8SFI - chains A and B of the 4 polymer chains in the assembly; structure by electron microscopy, 3.50 A resolution.

== Chain A ==
Protein: CRISPR-associated endonuclease Cas12a
Source organism: Acidaminococcus sp. BV3L6
Notes: EC 3.1.21.1, 4.6.1.22
UniProtKB: U2UMQ6 (CS12A_ACISB); residues 1-1307 here = UniProt positions 1-1307
Sequence (1311 residues; numbered -3 to 1307; the number before each row is that of its first residue; numbers below 1 keep their minus sign (Gly-3 is residue -3)):
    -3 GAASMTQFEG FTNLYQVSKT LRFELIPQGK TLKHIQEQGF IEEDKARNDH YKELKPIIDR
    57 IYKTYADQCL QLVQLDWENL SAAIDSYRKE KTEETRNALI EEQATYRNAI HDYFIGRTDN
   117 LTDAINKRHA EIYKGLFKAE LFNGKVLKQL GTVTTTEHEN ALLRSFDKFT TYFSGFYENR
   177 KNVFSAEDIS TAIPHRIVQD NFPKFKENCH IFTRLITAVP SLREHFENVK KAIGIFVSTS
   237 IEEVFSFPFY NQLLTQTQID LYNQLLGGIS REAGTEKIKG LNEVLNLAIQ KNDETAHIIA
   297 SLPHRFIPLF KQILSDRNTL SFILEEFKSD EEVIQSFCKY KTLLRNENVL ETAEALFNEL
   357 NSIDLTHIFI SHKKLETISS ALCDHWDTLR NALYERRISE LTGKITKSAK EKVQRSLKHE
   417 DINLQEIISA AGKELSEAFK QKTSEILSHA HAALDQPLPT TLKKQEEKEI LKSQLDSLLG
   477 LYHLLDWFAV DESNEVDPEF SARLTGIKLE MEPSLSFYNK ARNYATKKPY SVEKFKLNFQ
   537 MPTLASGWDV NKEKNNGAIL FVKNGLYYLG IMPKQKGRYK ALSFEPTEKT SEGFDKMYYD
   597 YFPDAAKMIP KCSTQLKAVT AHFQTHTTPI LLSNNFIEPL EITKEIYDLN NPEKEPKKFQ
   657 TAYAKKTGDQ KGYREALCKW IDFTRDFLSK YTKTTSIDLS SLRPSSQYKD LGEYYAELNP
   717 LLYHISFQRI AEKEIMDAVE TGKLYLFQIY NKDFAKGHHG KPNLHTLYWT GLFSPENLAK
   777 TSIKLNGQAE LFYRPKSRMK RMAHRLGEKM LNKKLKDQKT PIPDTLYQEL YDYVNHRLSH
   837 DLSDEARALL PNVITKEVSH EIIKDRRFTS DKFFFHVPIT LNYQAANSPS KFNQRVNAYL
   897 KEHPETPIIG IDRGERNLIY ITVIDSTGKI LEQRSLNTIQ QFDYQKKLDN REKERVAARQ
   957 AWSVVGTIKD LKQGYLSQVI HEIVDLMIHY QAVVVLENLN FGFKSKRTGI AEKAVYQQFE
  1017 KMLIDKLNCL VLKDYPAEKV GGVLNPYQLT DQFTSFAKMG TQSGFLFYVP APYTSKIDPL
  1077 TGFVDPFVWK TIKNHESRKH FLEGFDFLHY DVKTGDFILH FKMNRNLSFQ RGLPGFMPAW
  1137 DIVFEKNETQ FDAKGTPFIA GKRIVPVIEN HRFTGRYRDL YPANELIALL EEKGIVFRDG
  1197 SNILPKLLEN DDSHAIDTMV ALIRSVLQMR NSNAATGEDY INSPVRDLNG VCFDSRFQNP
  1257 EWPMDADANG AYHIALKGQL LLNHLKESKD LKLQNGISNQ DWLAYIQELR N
Unresolved in the structure: -3 to 0, 267-273, 314-325, 795-855
Sequence notes: expression tag (-3 to 0)
Curated features (UniProtKB/Swiss-Prot):
  - DNA-binding region: Pro599 to Lys607 (PAM-binding on target DNA), Lys780 to Gly783 (Target DNA), Arg951 to Lys968 (Target DNA), Ser1051 to Ala1053 (Target DNA)
  - region: Met1 to Gly35 (WED-I (OBD-I)), Gln941 to Ala957 (Bridge helix)
  - active site: His800 (For pre-crRNA processing), Lys809 (For pre-crRNA processing), Lys860 (For pre-crRNA processing), Asp908 (For DNase activity of RuvC domain), Glu993 (For DNase activity of RuvC domain), Arg1226 (For DNase activity of nuclease domain), Asp1263 (For DNase activity of RuvC domain)
  - binding site (crRNA): Tyr47 to Lys51, Asn175, Arg176, Lys307 to Leu310, Lys752 to His761, Met806 to Asn808
  - site: Arg18 (Binds crRNA), Thr167 (Binds PAM on target DNA), Arg192 (Binds crRNA), Trp382 (Binds crRNA-target DNA heteroduplex), Lys548 (Binds PAM on target DNA), Lys607 (Binds sequence-specific recognition of both target and non-target strand bases in PAM), His872 (Binds crRNA), Gln1014 (Binds target DNA)
  - mutagenesis: Thr167 (T167A: Wild-type to slightly improved guided indel formation), Arg176 (R176A: Decreased guided indel formation), Arg192 (R192A: Decreased guided indel formation), Trp382 (W382A: Nearly complete loss of guided indel formation), Lys548 (K548A: Decreased guided indel formation), Met604 (M604A: Decreased guided indel formation), Lys607 (K607A: Nearly complete loss of guided indel formation, probable loss of PAM recognition), Lys780 (K780A: Nearly complete loss of guided indel formation), Gly783 (G783P: Complete loss of guided indel formation), Asp908 (D908A: No longer provides resistance to plasmids or phage in E.coli; D908P: Complete loss of guided indel formation; neither DNA strand is cleaved in vitro), Arg951 (R951A: Nearly complete loss of guided indel formation), Arg955 (R955A: Partial loss of guided indel formation), 6 further mutagenesis entries in UniProt
What the authors report for this chain:
  - conformationally variable residues: Trp958
  - mutagenesis - F999A, R1003A: unchanged catalytic activity on 20-bp target
  - mutagenesis - F999A, R1003A (14-fold): decreased catalytic activity on 16-bp target
  - mutagenesis - R1003A: unchanged catalytic activity (TS cleavage of the 20-bp target)
  - mutagenesis - R1003A (7-fold): decreased catalytic activity (TS cleavage of the 16-bp target)

== Chain B ==
Molecule: 48-nt RNA strand
Sequence (48 nucleotides; row label = number of the first residue in the row; numbers below 1 keep their minus sign (U-4 is residue -4)):
    -4 UUUUUAAUUU CUACUCUUGU AGAUGUGAUA AGUGGAAUGC CAUGUGGA
Unresolved in the structure: -4 to 0, 29-43

== Chain A / chain B interface ==
Pairs across the interface (85; chain A residue first):
  Ser14(A) with G20(B), base contact
  Lys15(A) with G20(B), salt bridge to the phosphate
  Thr16(A) with G20(B), hydrogen bond to the base; U21(B), sugar contact
  Arg18(A) with U4(B), base contact; U5(B), sugar contact; U21(B), salt bridge to the phosphate
  Phe19(A) with U4(B), sugar contact
  Glu20(A) with U4(B), sugar contact
  Lys51(A) with U24(B), salt bridge to the phosphate
  Asn175(A) with A23(B), base contact; U24(B), hydrogen bond to the sugar
  Arg176(A) with U24(B), hydrogen bond to the sugar
  Thr187(A) with A25(B), sugar contact
  Arg192(A) with A26(B), hydrogen bond to the sugar
  Phe306(A) with G27(B), sugar contact
  Lys307(A) with A26(B), phosphate contact; G27(B), salt bridge to the phosphate
  Gln308(A) with A26(B), phosphate contact
  Ile309(A) with A25(B), sugar contact; A26(B), phosphate contact
  Leu310(A) with A25(B), phosphate contact; A26(B), hydrogen bond to the phosphate
  Ser311(A) with A26(B), phosphate contact
  Lys524(A) with U7(B), salt bridge to the phosphate
  Lys530(A) with G22(B), salt bridge to the phosphate
  Asn747(A) with U4(B), phosphate contact
  Lys748(A) with U4(B), hydrogen bond to the phosphate; U15(B), hydrogen bond to the base
  Ala751(A) with G14(B), phosphate contact
  Lys752(A) with G14(B), phosphate contact
  Gly753(A) with G14(B), hydrogen bond to the phosphate
  His754(A) with G14(B), phosphate contact; U15(B), salt bridge to the phosphate
  His755(A) with U12(B), hydrogen bond to the sugar; G14(B), sugar contact; U15(B), hydrogen bond to the phosphate
  Gly756(A) with U15(B), hydrogen bond to the phosphate; A16(B), phosphate contact
  Lys757(A) with A16(B), hydrogen bond to the phosphate; G17(B), salt bridge to the phosphate
  Asn759(A) with A18(B), base contact; U19(B), base contact
  Leu760(A) with U19(B), base contact
  His761(A) with U4(B), base contact; U19(B), base contact; G20(B), phosphate contact
  Glu786(A) with U21(B), sugar contact; G22(B), sugar contact
  Phe788(A) with G22(B), sugar contact
  Arg790(A) with U5(B), salt bridge to the phosphate
  His856(A) with U13(B), base contact
  Ile858(A) with A1(B), sugar contact; A2(B), sugar contact
  Ile859(A) with A2(B), sugar contact
  Lys860(A) with A1(B), sugar contact; A2(B), phosphate contact
  Asp861(A) with A2(B), hydrogen bond to the phosphate
  Arg862(A) with U3(B), salt bridge to the phosphate
  Arg863(A) with U3(B), hydrogen bond to the phosphate; U5(B), phosphate contact; C6(B), salt bridge to the phosphate
  Phe864(A) with C6(B), phosphate contact
  His872(A) with U21(B), hydrogen bond to the sugar
  Pro874(A) with G20(B), base contact
  Gln936(A) with A16(B), sugar contact
  Phe938(A) with A8(B), sugar contact; C9(B), phosphate contact
  Lys943(A) with A8(B), phosphate contact
  Arg947(A) with A8(B), salt bridge to the phosphate
  Asp966(A) with U7(B), sugar contact; A8(B), phosphate contact
  Leu967(A) with A8(B), sugar contact
  Gly970(A) with U7(B), sugar contact
  Ser973(A) with G17(B), hydrogen bond to the sugar; A18(B), sugar contact
  Gln974(A) with U7(B), hydrogen bond to the base; A16(B), base contact; G17(B), hydrogen bond to the base
  His977(A) with G17(B), phosphate contact; A18(B), salt bridge to the phosphate
  Lys1022(A) with A18(B), salt bridge to the phosphate; U19(B), salt bridge to the phosphate
  Lys1029(A) with G17(B), salt bridge to the phosphate; A18(B), salt bridge to the phosphate
Interface residues without a listed pair, chain A (67 interface residues in all): Asp55, Phe172, Tyr526, Tyr746, Phe870, Tyr940, Thr963, Tyr971, Ile976, Met1018, Asp1021

== In short ==
67 residues of chain A face 25 of chain B across their interface; the contacts include 18 hydrogen bonds and
17 salt bridges. Among the polar pairs are Thr16(A)-G20(B), Lys748(A)-U15(B) and Gln974(A)-U7(B). The paper
reports that F999A and R1003A of chain A reduce catalytic activity on 16-bp target; conformational variability
at Trp958(A).
Chain A is CRISPR-associated endonuclease Cas12a (Acidaminococcus sp. BV3L6) and chain B is a 48-nt RNA
strand; the structure, WT CRISPR-Cas12a with a 8bp R-loop, was determined by electron microscopy, deposited
together with 8SFH, 8SFJ, 8SFL, 8SFN, 8SFO, 8SFP, 8SFQ and 8SFR.
